Entry 7V96 (electron microscopy, 3.92 A resolution); this record covers chains I and C of the 18 polymer chains in the assembly.

# Chain I
Molecule: 275-nt DNA strand
Source organism: Homo sapiens
Sequence (275 nucleotides; row label = number of the first residue in the row):
     1 GGGTTAGGGT TAGGGTTAGG GTTAGGGTTA GGGTTAGGGT TAGGGTTAGG GTTAGGGTTA
    61 GGGTTAGGGT TAGGGTTAGG GTTAGGGTTA GGGTTAGGGT TAGGGTTAGG GTTAGGGTTA
   121 GGGTTAGGGT TAGGGTTAGG GTTAGGGTTA GGGTTAGGGT TAGGGTTAGG GTTAGGGTTA
   181 GGGTTAGGGT TAGGGTTAGG GTTAGGGTTA GGGTTAGGGT TAGGGTTAGG GTTAGGGTTA
   241 GGGTTAGGGT TAGGGTTAGG GTTAGGGTTA GGGTT

# Chain C
Name: Histone H2A type 1-B/E
Source organism: Homo sapiens
UniProtKB: P04908 (H2A1B_HUMAN); residues 0-129 here correspond to UniProt positions 1-130 (UniProt number = residue number + 1)
Chain sequence (130 residues; numbered 0 to 129; the number before each row is that of its first residue; numbering starts at 0):
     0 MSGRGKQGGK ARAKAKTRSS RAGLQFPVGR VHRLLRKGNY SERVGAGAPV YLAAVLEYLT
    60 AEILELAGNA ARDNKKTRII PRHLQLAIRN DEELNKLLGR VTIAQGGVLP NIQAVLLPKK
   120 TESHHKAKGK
Not modelled in the structure: 0-9, 119-129

# How chain I and chain C interact
Pairs across the interface (18):
  DT17(I) with Arg77(C), phosphate contact
  DA18(I) with Arg77(C), salt bridge to the phosphate
  DG19(I) with Arg77(C), phosphate contact
  DT29(I) with Gly28(C), phosphate contact; Arg29(C), hydrogen bond to the phosphate
  DA30(I) with Arg11(C), base contact; Ala14(C), phosphate contact; Lys15(C), hydrogen bond to the phosphate; Thr16(C), phosphate contact; Arg17(C), phosphate contact
  DG31(I) with Arg11(C), hydrogen bond to the base; Lys13(C), phosphate contact; Ala14(C), phosphate contact; Lys15(C), hydrogen bond to the phosphate
  DG32(I) with Ala10(C), phosphate contact; Arg11(C), phosphate contact; Ala12(C), phosphate contact
  DG38(I) with Arg42(C), sugar contact
Also at the interface, not in a pair above, chain I (10 interface residues in all): DT28, DG37
Also at the interface, not in a pair above, chain C (13 interface residues in all): Arg32

# Overview
The interface between chain I and chain C involves 10 residues on one side and 13 on the other; the contacts
include 4 hydrogen bonds and 1 salt bridge. Polar contacts include DG31(I)-Arg11(C), DT29(I)-Arg29(C) and
DA30(I)-Lys15(C).
Here chain I is a 275-nt DNA strand and chain C is Histone H2A type 1-B/E, both from Homo sapiens. Entry 7V96
(Telomeric Dinucleosome) was determined by electron microscopy (same publication as 7V90, 7V9C, 7V9J, 7V9K,
7V9S and 7VA4).
